Entry 6LTC (X-ray diffraction, 3.30 A resolution); this record covers chain A.

# Chain A
Molecule: Nonribosomal peptide synthetase
Organism: Streptomyces sp. Sp080513GE-23
UniProtKB: A0A077JG85 (A0A077JG85_9ACTN); numbering as in UniProt (aligned over 1-1127)
Chain sequence (1153 residues; numbered -15 to 1137; the number before each row is that of its first residue; numbers below 1 keep their minus sign (Met-15 is residue -15)):
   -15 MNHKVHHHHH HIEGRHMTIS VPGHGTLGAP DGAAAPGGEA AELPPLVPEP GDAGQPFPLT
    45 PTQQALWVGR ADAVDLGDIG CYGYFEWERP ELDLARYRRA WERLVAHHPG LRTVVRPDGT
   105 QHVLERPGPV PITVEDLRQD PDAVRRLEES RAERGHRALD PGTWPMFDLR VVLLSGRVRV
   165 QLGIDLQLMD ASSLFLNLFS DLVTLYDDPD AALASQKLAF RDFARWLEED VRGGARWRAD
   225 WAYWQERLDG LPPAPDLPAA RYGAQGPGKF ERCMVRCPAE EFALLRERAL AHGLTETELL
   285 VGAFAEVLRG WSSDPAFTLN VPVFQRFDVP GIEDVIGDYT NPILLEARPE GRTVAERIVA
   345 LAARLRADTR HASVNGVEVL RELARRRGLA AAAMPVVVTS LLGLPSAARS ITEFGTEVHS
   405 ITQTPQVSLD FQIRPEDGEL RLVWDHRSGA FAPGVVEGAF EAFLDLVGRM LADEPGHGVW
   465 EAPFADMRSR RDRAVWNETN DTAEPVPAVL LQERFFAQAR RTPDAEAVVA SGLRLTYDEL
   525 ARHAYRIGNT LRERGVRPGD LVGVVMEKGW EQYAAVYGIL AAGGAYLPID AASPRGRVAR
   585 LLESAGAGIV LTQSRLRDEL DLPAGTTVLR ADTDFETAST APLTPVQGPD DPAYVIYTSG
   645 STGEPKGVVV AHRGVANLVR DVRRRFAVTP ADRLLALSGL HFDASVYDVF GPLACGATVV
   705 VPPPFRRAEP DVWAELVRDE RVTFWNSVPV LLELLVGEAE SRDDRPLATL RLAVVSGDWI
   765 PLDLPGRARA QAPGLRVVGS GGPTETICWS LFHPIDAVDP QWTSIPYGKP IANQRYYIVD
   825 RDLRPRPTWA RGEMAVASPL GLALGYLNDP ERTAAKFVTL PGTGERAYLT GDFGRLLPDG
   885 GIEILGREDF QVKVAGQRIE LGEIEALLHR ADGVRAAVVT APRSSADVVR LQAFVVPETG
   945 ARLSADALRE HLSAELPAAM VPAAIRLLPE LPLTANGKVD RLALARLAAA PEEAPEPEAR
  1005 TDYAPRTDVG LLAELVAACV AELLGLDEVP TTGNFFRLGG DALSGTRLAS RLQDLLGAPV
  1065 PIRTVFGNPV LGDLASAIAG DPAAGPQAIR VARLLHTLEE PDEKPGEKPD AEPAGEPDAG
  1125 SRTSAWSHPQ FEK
Unresolved in the structure: -15 to 23, 56-63, 136-142, 246-252, 643-646, 896-899, 909-916, 923-929, 934-951, 961-967, 990-1137
Construct notes: expression tag (-15 to 0, 1128-1137); engineered mutation Ala1046 (Ser in A0A077JG85)
Residues lining bound ligands: adenosine monophosphate / alpha-methyl-L-serine: Thr642, Phe686, Asp687, Ala688, Ser760, Gly761, Asp762, Trp763, Ser784, Gly785, Gly786, Pro787, Thr788, Glu789, Cys792, Trp793, Tyr811, Thr874, Asp876, Ile888, Arg891

# In short
Bound to chain A: adenosine monophosphate / alpha-methyl-L-serine.
Chain A is Nonribosomal peptide synthetase (Streptomyces sp. Sp080513GE-23); the structure, Crystal Structure
of Nonribosomal peptide synthetases (NRPS), FmoA3 (S1046A)-alpha-methyl-L-serine-AMP bound form, was
determined by X-ray diffraction (same publication as 6LTD, 6LTA and 6LTB).
